2HVH - chains B and A of the 3 polymer chains in the assembly; structure by X-ray diffraction, 2.49 A resolution.

Chain B:
Molecule: 9-nt DNA strand
Sequence (9 nucleotides; each row starts with the number of its first residue):
    21 CCTGACTCX
Modified positions: DDG (2',3'-dideoxy-guanosine-5'-monophosphate) at position 29

Chain A:
Protein: DNA Polymerase I
Source organism: Geobacillus stearothermophilus
Notes: EC 2.7.7.7; fragment: residues 299-876 (analogous to E. coli Klenow fragment)
Reference sequence: Q5KWC1 (Q5KWC1_GEOKA); residues 298-876 here correspond to UniProt positions 300-878 (UniProt number = residue number + 2)
Amino-acid sequence (580 residues; numbered 297 to 876; the number before each row is that of its first residue):
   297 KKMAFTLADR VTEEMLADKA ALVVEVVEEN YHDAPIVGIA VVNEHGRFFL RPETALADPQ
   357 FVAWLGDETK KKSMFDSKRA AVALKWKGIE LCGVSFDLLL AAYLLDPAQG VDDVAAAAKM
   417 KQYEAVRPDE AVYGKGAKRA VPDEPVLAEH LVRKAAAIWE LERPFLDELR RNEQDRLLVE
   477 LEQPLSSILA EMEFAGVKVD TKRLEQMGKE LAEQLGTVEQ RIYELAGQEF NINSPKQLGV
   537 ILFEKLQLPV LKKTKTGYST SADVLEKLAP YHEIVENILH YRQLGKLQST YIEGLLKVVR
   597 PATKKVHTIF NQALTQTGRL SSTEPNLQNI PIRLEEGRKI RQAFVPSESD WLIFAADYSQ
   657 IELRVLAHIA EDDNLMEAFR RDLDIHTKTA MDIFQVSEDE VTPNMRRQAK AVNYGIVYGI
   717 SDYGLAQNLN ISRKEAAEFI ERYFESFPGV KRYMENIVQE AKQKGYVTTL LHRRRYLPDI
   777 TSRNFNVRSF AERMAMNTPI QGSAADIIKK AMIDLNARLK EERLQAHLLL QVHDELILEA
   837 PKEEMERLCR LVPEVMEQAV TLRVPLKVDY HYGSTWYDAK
Ion coordination: Mn2+ near Tyr654 (its only coordinating residue here)
Ligand contacts: 2',3'-dideoxycytidine 5'-triphosphate (DCT): Arg615, Asp653, Tyr654, Ser655, Gln656, Ile657, Glu658, His682, Arg702, Lys706, Ala707, Tyr710, Tyr714, Asp830

How chain B and chain A interact:
Contacting residue pairs - 30 pairs, chain B then chain A:
  DT23(B) - Lys551(A)  salt bridge to the phosphate
  DT23(B) - Thr552(A)  hydrogen bond to the phosphate
  DG24(B) - Thr550(A)  hydrogen bond to the phosphate
  DG24(B) - Lys551(A)  phosphate contact
  DG24(B) - Thr552(A)  hydrogen bond to the phosphate
  DA25(B) - Ser555(A)  phosphate contact
  DA25(B) - Thr556(A)  hydrogen bond to the phosphate
  DA25(B) - Ser557(A)  phosphate contact
  DA25(B) - Arg578(A)  hydrogen bond to the phosphate
  DC26(B) - Ala558(A)  hydrogen bond to the phosphate
  DC26(B) - Arg578(A)  salt bridge to the phosphate
  DC26(B) - Lys582(A)  base contact
  DT27(B) - Gln579(A)  phosphate contact
  DT27(B) - Tyr587(A)  hydrogen bond to the sugar
  DT27(B) - Asn625(A)  hydrogen bond to the base
  DT27(B) - Pro627(A)  phosphate contact
  DT27(B) - Leu630(A)  phosphate contact
  DC28(B) - Gln624(A)  sugar contact
  DC28(B) - Asn625(A)  sugar contact
  DC28(B) - Ile626(A)  sugar contact
  DC28(B) - Pro627(A)  phosphate contact
  DC28(B) - Ile628(A)  hydrogen bond to the phosphate
  DC28(B) - Arg629(A)  salt bridge to the phosphate
  DDG_29(B) - Arg615(A)  base contact
  DDG_29(B) - Ile628(A)  phosphate contact
  DDG_29(B) - Arg629(A)  salt bridge to the phosphate
  DDG_29(B) - Gln797(A)  base contact
  DDG_29(B) - Val828(A)  sugar contact
  DDG_29(B) - His829(A)  sugar contact
  DDG_29(B) - Asp830(A)  sugar contact
Also at the interface, not in a pair above, chain A (27 interface residues in all): Pro531, Tyr554, Leu575, Glu831

Summary:
Chain B and chain A form an interface of 7 and 27 residues respectively, with 9 hydrogen bonds and 4 salt
bridges. Polar contacts include DT27(B)-Asn625(A), DT27(B)-Tyr587(A) and DT23(B)-Thr552(A). Bound to chain A:
2',3'-dideoxycytidine 5'-triphosphate.
Chain B is a 9-nt DNA strand and chain A is DNA Polymerase I (Geobacillus stearothermophilus); the structure,
ddCTP:O6MeG pair in the polymerase active site (0 position), was determined by X-ray diffraction together with
2HHQ, 2HHS, 2HHT, 2HHU, 2HHV, 2HHW and 3 further entries from the same study.
